Entry 4PKF (X-ray diffraction, 2.00 A resolution); this record covers chains A and C of the 3 polymer chains in the assembly.

== Chain A ==
Protein: TutD
Organism: Thauera aromatica
Notes: EC 4.1.99.11
UniProtKB: O68395 (O68395_THAAR); residues 2-865 here correspond to UniProt positions 1-864 (UniProt number = residue number - 1)
Sequence (878 residues; numbered 2 to 879; the number before each row is that of its first residue):
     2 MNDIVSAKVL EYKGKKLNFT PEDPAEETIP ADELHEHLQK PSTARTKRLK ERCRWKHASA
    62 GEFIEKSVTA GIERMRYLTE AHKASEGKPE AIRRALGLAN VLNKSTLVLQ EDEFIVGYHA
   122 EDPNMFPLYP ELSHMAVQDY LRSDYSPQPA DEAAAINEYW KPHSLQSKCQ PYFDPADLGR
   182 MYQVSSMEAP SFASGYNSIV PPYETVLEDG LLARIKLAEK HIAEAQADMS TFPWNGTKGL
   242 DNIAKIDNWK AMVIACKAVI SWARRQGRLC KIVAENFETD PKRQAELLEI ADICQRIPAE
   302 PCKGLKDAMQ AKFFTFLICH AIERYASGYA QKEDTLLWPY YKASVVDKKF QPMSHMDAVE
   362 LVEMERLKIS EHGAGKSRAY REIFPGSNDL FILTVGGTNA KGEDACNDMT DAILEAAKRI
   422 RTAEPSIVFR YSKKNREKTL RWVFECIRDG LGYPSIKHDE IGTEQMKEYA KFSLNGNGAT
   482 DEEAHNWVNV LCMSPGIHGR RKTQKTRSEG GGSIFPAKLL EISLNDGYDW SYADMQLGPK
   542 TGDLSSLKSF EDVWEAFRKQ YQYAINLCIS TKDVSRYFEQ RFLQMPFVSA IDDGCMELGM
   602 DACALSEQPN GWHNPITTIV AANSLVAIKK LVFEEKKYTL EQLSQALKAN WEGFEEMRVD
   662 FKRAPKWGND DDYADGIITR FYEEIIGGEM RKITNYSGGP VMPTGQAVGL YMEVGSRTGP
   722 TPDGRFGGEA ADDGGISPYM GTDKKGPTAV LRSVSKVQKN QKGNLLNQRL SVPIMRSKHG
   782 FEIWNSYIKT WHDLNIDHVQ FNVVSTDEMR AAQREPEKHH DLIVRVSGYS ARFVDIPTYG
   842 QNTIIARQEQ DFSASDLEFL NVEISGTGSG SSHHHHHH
Disordered / not traced: 2-8, 866-879
Sequence notes: variant Ile789 (Met788 in O68395); expression tag (866-879)

== Chain C ==
Protein: TutF
Organism: Thauera aromatica
Notes: EC 4.1.99.11
UniProtKB: O68394 (O68394_THAAR); numbering as in UniProt (aligned over 1-60)
Sequence (60 residues; numbered 1 to 60; the number before each row is that of its first residue):
     1 MGTTTCKQCA NFFPVPKDAD DYEAGKADCV REKEDEKGKY WLSKPIFENS AQCEAFQTKR
Disordered / not traced: 1-10, 48-60

== Chain A / chain C interface ==
Contacting residue pairs - 50 pairs, chain A then chain C:
  Arg53(A) - Lys37(C)
  Cys54(A) - Lys37(C)  hydrogen bond (backbone-side chain)
  Arg55(A) - Asp35(C)  salt bridge
  Arg55(A) - Lys37(C)
  Arg55(A) - Gly38(C)  hydrogen bond (side chain-backbone)
  Arg55(A) - Tyr40(C)
  Asn104(A) - Pro45(C)
  Lys105(A) - Pro45(C)
  Ser106(A) - Ser43(C)
  Ser106(A) - Pro45(C)
  Thr107(A) - Leu42(C)
  Thr107(A) - Ser43(C)
  Thr107(A) - Lys44(C)
  Leu108(A) - Trp41(C)
  Leu108(A) - Leu42(C)
  Leu108(A) - Ser43(C)  hydrogen bond (backbone-backbone)
  Val109(A) - Trp41(C)
  Val109(A) - Leu42(C)  hydrophobic
  Leu110(A) - Tyr40(C)
  Leu110(A) - Trp41(C)  hydrogen bond (backbone-backbone)
  Gln111(A) - Lys39(C)
  Gln111(A) - Trp41(C)
  Glu112(A) - Gly38(C)
  Glu112(A) - Lys39(C)  hydrogen bond (side chain-backbone)
  Glu112(A) - Trp41(C)
  Glu122(A) - Leu42(C)
  Asp123(A) - Tyr40(C)  hydrogen bond
  Pro124(A) - Tyr40(C)
  Asn125(A) - Asp35(C)  hydrogen bond
  Ile261(A) - Asp20(C)
  Ser262(A) - Asp20(C)
  Ser262(A) - Asp21(C)
  Arg265(A) - Asp20(C)  salt bridge
  Arg266(A) - Asp21(C)
  Arg266(A) - Ser43(C)
  Arg266(A) - Pro45(C)
  Arg269(A) - Val15(C)
  Arg269(A) - Pro16(C)
  Arg269(A) - Ala19(C)
  Arg269(A) - Asp21(C)  salt bridge
  Arg269(A) - Asp28(C)  salt bridge
  Leu270(A) - Trp41(C)
  Leu270(A) - Ser43(C)
  Ile273(A) - Phe13(C)  hydrophobic
  Ile273(A) - Asp28(C)
  Val274(A) - Trp41(C)  hydrophobic
  Asn277(A) - Phe13(C)
  Phe278(A) - Val30(C)  hydrophobic
  Phe278(A) - Glu32(C)
  Phe278(A) - Trp41(C)
Other interface residues (no listed pair), chain A (30 interface residues in all): Trp56, Glu66, Glu74, Tyr78
Other interface residues (no listed pair), chain C (21 interface residues in all): Asn11, Lys26
From the paper, about this interface:
  - interface residues, chain A: Ile273(A), Phe278(A)

== Summary ==
Chain A and chain C form an interface of 30 and 21 residues respectively; the contacts include 7 hydrogen
bonds and 4 salt bridges. Polar contacts include Arg55(A)-Asp35(C), Arg265(A)-Asp20(C) and Arg269(A)-Asp21(C).
From the paper: interface residues Ile273(A) and Phe278(A).
Here chain A is TutD and chain C is TutF, both from Thauera aromatica. Entry 4PKF (Benzylsuccinate synthase
alpha-beta-gamma complex) was determined by X-ray diffraction, deposited together with 4PKC.
